2P6S - chains D and F of the 8 polymer chains in the assembly; structure by X-ray diffraction, 2.80 A resolution.

[Chain D (and F)]
Protein: Transcriptional regulator, LRP/AsnC family
Source organism: Neisseria meningitidis
Notes: chain F of this document is another copy of the same molecule, construct and numbering; everything in this record applies to it too
Reference sequence: Q9K0L9 (Q9K0L9_NEIMB); residues 1-160 here correspond to UniProt positions 28-187 (UniProt number = residue number + 27)
Amino-acid sequence (162 residues; numbered -1 to 160; the number before each row is that of its first residue; numbers below 1 keep their minus sign (Gly-1 is residue -1)):
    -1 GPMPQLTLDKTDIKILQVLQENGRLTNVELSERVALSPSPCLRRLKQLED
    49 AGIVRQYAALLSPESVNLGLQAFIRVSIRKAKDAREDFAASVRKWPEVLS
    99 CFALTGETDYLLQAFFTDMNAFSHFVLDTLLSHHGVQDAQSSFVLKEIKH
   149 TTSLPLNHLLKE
Disordered / not traced: -1 to 2, 159-160 (chain F: -1 to 4, 159-160)
Sequence notes: cloning artifact (-1 to 0); modified residue (1, 117)
Modified positions: Mse1 (selenomethionine); Mse117 (selenomethionine; parent Met)
Metal / ion sites: Ca2+ site 1: Glu105 (shared with Asp136(F) of chain F); Ca2+ site 2 near Asn118 (its only coordinating residue here)
Small-molecule neighbours:
  - methionine (MET), molecule 1: Arg83, Ala101, Leu102, Thr103, Gly104, Thr106, Asp107, Tyr108
  - methionine (MET), molecule 2: Phe120, Val124, Leu125, Leu129, Ala137, Gln138, Ser139

[How chain D and chain F interact]
Contacting residue pairs (4; chain D residue first):
  Lys78(D) - Leu129(F)  hydrogen bond (side chain-backbone)
  Gly104(D) - Ala137(F)
  Gly104(D) - Gln138(F)
  Glu105(D) - Gln138(F)  hydrogen bond
Also at the interface, not in a pair above, chain D (5 interface residues in all): Arg83, Thr103
Also at the interface, not in a pair above, chain F (7 interface residues in all): Phe120, Val134, Ser139, Phe141

[In short]
5 residues of chain D and 7 residues of chain F are in contact, with 2 hydrogen bonds. Among the polar pairs
are Lys78(D)-Leu129(F) and Glu105(D)-Gln138(F). Ligands of chain D: methionine.
Both chains are Transcriptional regulator, LRP/AsnC family (Neisseria meningitidis). Entry 2P6S (Crystal
Structure of Transcriptional Regulator NMB0573/L-Met Complex from Neisseria Meningitidis) was determined by
X-ray diffraction, deposited together with 2P5V and 2P6T.
